PDB entry 5B6G | X-ray diffraction, 1.99 A resolution | chains A and B

# Chain A
Protein: Adenomatous polyposis coli protein
Organism: Homo sapiens
Reference sequence: P25054 (APC_HUMAN); residue numbers follow UniProt; this construct covers 407-751
Sequence (354 residues; each row starts with the number of its first residue):
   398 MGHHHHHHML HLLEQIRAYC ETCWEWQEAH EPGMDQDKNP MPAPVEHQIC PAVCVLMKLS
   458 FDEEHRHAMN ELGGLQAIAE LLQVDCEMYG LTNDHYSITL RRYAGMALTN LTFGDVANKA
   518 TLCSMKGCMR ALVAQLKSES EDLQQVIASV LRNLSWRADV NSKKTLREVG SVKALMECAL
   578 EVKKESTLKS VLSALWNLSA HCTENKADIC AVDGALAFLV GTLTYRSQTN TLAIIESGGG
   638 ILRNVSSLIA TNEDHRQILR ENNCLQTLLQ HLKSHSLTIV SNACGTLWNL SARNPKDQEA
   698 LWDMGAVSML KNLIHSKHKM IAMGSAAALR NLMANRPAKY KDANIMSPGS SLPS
Unresolved in the structure: 398-402, 428-435, 742-751
Differences from the reference sequence: expression tag (398-406)
Swiss-Prot annotation at these positions:
  - modified residue (Phosphoserine): Ser744, Ser748

# Chain B
Protein: Phq-ala-gly-glu-ala-xyc-tyr-glu
Sequence (9 residues; numbered 0 to 8; the number before each row is that of its first residue; numbering starts at 0):
     0 XAGEAXYEX
Modified / non-standard residues: PHQ (benzyl chlorocarbonate) at position 0; XYC ((2S)-2-azanyl-3-cyclopentyl-propanoic acid) at position 5; NH2 (amino group) at position 8

# How chain A and chain B interact
Contacting residue pairs (34):
  Phe458(A) - XYC_5(B)
  Phe458(A) - Tyr6(B)
  Arg463(A) - XYC_5(B)
  Met503(A) - Tyr6(B)  hydrophobic
  Thr506(A) - Ala4(B)
  Thr506(A) - XYC_5(B)
  Thr506(A) - Tyr6(B)
  Asn507(A) - XYC_5(B)
  Asn507(A) - Tyr6(B)  hydrogen bond (side chain-backbone)
  Phe510(A) - Glu3(B)
  Phe510(A) - Ala4(B)
  Phe510(A) - XYC_5(B)
  Gly511(A) - Glu3(B)  hydrogen bond (backbone-side chain)
  Lys516(A) - Glu3(B)  salt bridge
  Gln542(A) - Tyr6(B)  hydrogen bond
  Gln542(A) - Glu7(B)
  Val543(A) - Tyr6(B)  hydrophobic
  Arg549(A) - Ala1(B)  hydrogen bond (side chain-backbone)
  Arg549(A) - Gly2(B)  hydrogen bond (side chain-backbone)
  Arg549(A) - Glu3(B)
  Arg549(A) - Ala4(B)
  Asn550(A) - Glu3(B)
  Asn550(A) - Ala4(B)  hydrogen bond (side chain-backbone)
  Trp553(A) - PHQ_0(B)
  Trp553(A) - Gly2(B)
  Trp553(A) - Glu3(B)
  Lys586(A) - Glu7(B)  salt bridge
  Ser590(A) - Ala1(B)
  Trp593(A) - PHQ_0(B)
  Trp593(A) - Ala1(B)  hydrophobic
  Asn594(A) - Ala1(B)  hydrogen bond (side chain-backbone)
  Asn594(A) - Gly2(B)  hydrogen bond (side chain-backbone)
  Ala597(A) - PHQ_0(B)
  Asn641(A) - PHQ_0(B)
Also at the interface, not in a pair above, chain A (23 interface residues in all): Ser457, Thr509, Asp539, Ser546

# Summary
Chain A and chain B form an interface of 23 and 8 residues respectively; the contacts include 8 hydrogen bonds
and 2 salt bridges. Polar pairs include Lys516(A)-Glu3(B), Lys586(A)-Glu7(B) and Asn507(A)-Tyr6(B).
Chain A is Adenomatous polyposis coli protein (Homo sapiens) and chain B is Phq-ala-gly-glu-ala-xyc-tyr-glu;
the structure, Protein-protein interaction, was determined by X-ray diffraction (same publication as 5IZ6,
5IZ8, 5IZ9 and 5IZA).
